4JBW - chains F and B of the 6 polymer chains in the assembly; structure by X-ray diffraction, 3.91 A resolution.

Chain F:
Molecule: Maltose transport system permease protein MalF
Organism: Escherichia coli
Reference sequence: P02916 (MALF_ECOLI); numbering as in UniProt (aligned over 1-514)
Amino-acid sequence (514 residues; row label = number of the first residue in the row):
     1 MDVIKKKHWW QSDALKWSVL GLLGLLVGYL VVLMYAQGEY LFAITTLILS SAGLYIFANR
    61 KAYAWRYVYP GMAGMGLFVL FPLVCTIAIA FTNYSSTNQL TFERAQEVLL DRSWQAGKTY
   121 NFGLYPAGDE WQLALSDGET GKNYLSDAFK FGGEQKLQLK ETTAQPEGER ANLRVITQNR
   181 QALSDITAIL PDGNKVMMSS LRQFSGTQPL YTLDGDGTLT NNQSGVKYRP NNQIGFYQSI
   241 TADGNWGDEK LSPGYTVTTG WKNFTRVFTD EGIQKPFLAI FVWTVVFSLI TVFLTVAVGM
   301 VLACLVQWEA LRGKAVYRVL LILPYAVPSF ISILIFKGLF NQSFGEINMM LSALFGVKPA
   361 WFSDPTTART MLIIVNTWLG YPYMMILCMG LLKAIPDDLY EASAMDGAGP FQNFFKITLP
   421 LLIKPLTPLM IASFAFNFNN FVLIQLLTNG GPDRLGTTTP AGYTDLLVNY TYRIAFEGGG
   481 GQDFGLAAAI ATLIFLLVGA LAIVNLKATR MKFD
Not modelled in the structure: 1-17, 510-514
Swiss-Prot annotation at these positions:
  - mutagenesis: Leu-334 (L334W: Ability to transport lactose in a saturable manner), Leu-372 (L372W: Growth on maltose but not on media containing either maltoheptaose or maltoheptaose plus maltose), Asn-376 (N376K/H: No growth on maltose), Gly-380 (G380C/S: No growth on maltose), Glu-401 (E401A/C/K/L: Reduction of transport rate), Ser-403 (S403C/D/K/L: Reduction of transport rate), Gly-407 (G407A/P: No effect), Pro-420 (P420A: No effect)

Chain B:
Molecule: Maltose/maltodextrin import ATP-binding protein MalK
Organism: Escherichia coli
Notes: EC 3.6.3.19
Reference sequence: P68187 (MALK_ECOLI); residue numbers follow UniProt; this construct covers 1-371
Amino-acid sequence (381 residues; row label = number of the first residue in the row):
     1 MASVQLQNVT KAWGEVVVSK DINLDIHEGE FVVFVGPSGC GKSTLLRMIA GLETITSGDL
    61 FIGEKRMNDT PPAERGVGMV FQSYALYPHL SVAENMSFGL KLAGAKKEVI NQRVNQVAEV
   121 LQLAHLLDRK PKALSGGQRQ RVAIGRTLVA EPSVFLLDEP LSNLDAALRV QMRIEISRLH
   181 KRLGRTMIYV THDQVEAMTL ADKIVVLDAG RVAQVGKPLE LYHYPADRFV AGFIGSPKMN
   241 FLPVKVTATA IDQVQVELPM PNRQQVWLPV ESRDVQVGAN MSLGIRPEHL LPSDIADVIL
   301 EGEVQVVEQL GNETQIHIQI PSIRQNLVYR QNDVVLVEEG ATFAIGLPPE RCHLFREDGT
   361 ACRRLHKEPG VASASHHHHH H
Not modelled in the structure: 1, 372-381
Construct notes: expression tag (372-381)
Swiss-Prot annotation at these positions:
  - binding site (ATP): Gly-36 to Ser-43
  - mutagenesis: Ala-85 (A85M: Suppressor of EAA loop mutations in MalFG), Lys-106 (K106C: Suppressor of EAA loop mutations in MalFG), Val-114 (V114C: Suppressor of EAA loop mutations in MalFG), Val-117 (V117M: Suppressor of EAA loop mutations in MalFG), Glu-119 (E119K: Resistant to inhibitory effects of alpha-methylglucoside but retains transport capacity), Ala-124 (A124T: Resistant to inhibitory effects of alpha-methylglucoside but retains transport capacity), Gly-137 (G137A: Loss of maltose transport. Has greater ability to decrease mal gene expression than wild-type MalK), Asp-158 (D158N: Loss of maltose transport but retains ability to repress mal genes), Arg-228 (R228C: Resistant to inhibitory effects of alpha-methylglucoside but retains transport capacity), Phe-241 (F241I: Resistant to inhibitory effects of alpha-methylglucoside but retains transport capacity), Trp-267 (W267G: Normal maltose transport but constitutive mal gene expression), Gly-278 (G278P: Resistant to inhibitory effects of alpha-methylglucoside but retains transport capacity), 8 further mutagenesis entries in UniProt

Interface between chain F and chain B:
Residue-residue contacts (30; chain F residue first):
  Asp-398(F) with Ser-83(B), hydrogen bond; Ala-85(B)
  Leu-399(F) with Ala-85(B); Leu-86(B); Tyr-87(B), hydrogen bond (backbone-side chain)
  Glu-401(F) with Arg-47(B), salt bridge; Leu-52(B); Phe-81(B)
  Ala-402(F) with Phe-81(B), hydrophobic; Tyr-87(B)
  Ser-403(F) with Tyr-87(B), hydrogen bond (backbone-side chain); Phe-98(B)
  Ala-404(F) with Ala-73(B)
  Met-405(F) with Pro-72(B), hydrophobic; Ala-73(B); Val-77(B)
  Asp-406(F) with Phe-98(B); Gly-99(B); Leu-102(B)
  Gly-407(F) with Ala-73(B); Leu-102(B); Ala-103(B)
  Ala-408(F) with Leu-102(B), hydrophobic
  Gln-412(F) with Leu-102(B)
  Lys-416(F) with His-89(B), hydrogen bond (backbone-side chain)
  Ile-417(F) with Tyr-87(B), hydrophobic; His-89(B); Phe-98(B), hydrophobic
  Pro-420(F) with His-89(B)
  Leu-421(F) with His-89(B)
Interface residues without a listed pair, chain B (20 interface residues in all): Ala-50, Gly-78, Met-79, Pro-88, Leu-90

In short:
15 residues of chain F face 20 of chain B across their interface; the contacts include 4 hydrogen bonds and 1
salt bridge. Polar contacts include Glu-401(F)/Arg-47(B), Asp-398(F)/Ser-83(B) and Leu-399(F)/Tyr-87(B).
Chain F is Maltose transport system permease protein MalF and chain B is Maltose/maltodextrin import
ATP-binding protein MalK, both from Escherichia coli; the structure, Crystal structure of E. coli maltose
transporter MalFGK2 in complex with its regulatory protein EIIAglc, was determined by X-ray diffraction.
